9E6R - chains A and C of the 3 polymer chains in the assembly; structure by X-ray diffraction, 2.09 A resolution.

== Chain A ==
Molecule: B-cell lymphoma/leukemia 11A
Organism: Homo sapiens
Notes: fragment: Zinc finger domains 4-6
UniProtKB: Q9H165 (BC11A_HUMAN); numbering as in UniProt (aligned over 730-835)
Sequence (108 residues; numbered 728 to 835; the number before each row is that of its first residue):
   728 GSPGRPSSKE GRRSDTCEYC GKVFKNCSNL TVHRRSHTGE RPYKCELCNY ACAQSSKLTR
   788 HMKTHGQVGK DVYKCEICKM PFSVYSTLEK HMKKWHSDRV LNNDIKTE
Disordered / not traced: 728-740, 826-835
Differences from the reference sequence: expression tag (728-729)
Curated features (UniProtKB/Swiss-Prot):
  - zinc finger: Asp-742 to His-764 (C2H2-type 4), Tyr-770 to His-792 (C2H2-type 5), Tyr-800 to His-823 (C2H2-type 6)
  - binding site (Zn(2+)): Cys-744, Cys-747, His-760, His-764, Cys-772, Cys-775, His-788, His-792, Cys-802, Cys-805, His-818, His-823
  - cross-link: Lys-833 (Glycyl lysine isopeptide (Lys-Gly) (interchain with G-Cter in SUMO2))
Bound ions: Zn2+ site 1: Asp-742, Cys-754 (shared with 1 residue of chain B); Zn2+ site 2: Cys-744, Cys-747, His-760, His-764; Zn2+ site 3: Cys-772, Cys-775, His-788, His-792; Zn2+ site 4: Cys-802, Cys-805, His-818, His-823

== Chain C ==
Molecule: DNA Strand II
Sequence (19 nucleotides; row label = number of the first residue in the row):
     1 CCTTGACCAA TAGATTCAT

== Interface between chain A and chain C ==
Contacting residue pairs - 10 pairs, chain A then chain C:
  Cys-754(A) / DC1(C)  phosphate contact
  Ser-755(A) / DC1(C)  sugar contact
  Ser-755(A) / DC2(C)  hydrogen bond to the phosphate
  Tyr-770(A) / DT3(C)  phosphate contact
  Gln-781(A) / DG5(C)  hydrogen bond to the base
  Ser-782(A) / DT4(C)  base contact
  Ser-783(A) / DT4(C)  base contact
  Ser-783(A) / DG5(C)  hydrogen bond to the base
  Lys-784(A) / DA6(C)  base contact
  Arg-787(A) / DC7(C)  base contact
Also at the interface, not in a pair above, chain A (9 interface residues in all): Lys-817
Also at the interface, not in a pair above, chain C (10 interface residues in all): DC8, DG13, DA14

== Overview ==
9 residues of chain A and 10 residues of chain C are in contact; the contacts include 3 hydrogen bonds. Polar
contacts include Gln-781(A)/DG5(C), Ser-783(A)/DG5(C) and Ser-755(A)/DC2(C). Asp-742(A) and Cys-754(A)
coordinate Zn2+ site 1. UniProt lists 12 Zn2+-binding residues on chain A.
Chain A is B-cell lymphoma/leukemia 11A (Homo sapiens) and chain C is DNA Strand II; the structure, BCL11A
ZF4-6 in Complex with a DNA Sequence Observed in the Human Globin Locus Containing Motif ..., was determined
by X-ray diffraction (same publication as 9E6S and 9E6T).
